Entry 6I9E (electron microscopy, 3.74 A resolution); this record covers chains A and F of the 14 polymer chains in the assembly.

# Chain A (and F)
Protein: Major head protein
Organism: Thermus virus P23-45
Notes: chain F of this document is another copy of the same molecule, construct and numbering; everything in this record applies to it too
UniProtKB: A7XXC2 (A7XXC2_9CAUD); numbering as in UniProt (aligned over 1-409)
Amino-acid sequence (409 residues; numbered 1 to 409; the number before each row is that of its first residue):
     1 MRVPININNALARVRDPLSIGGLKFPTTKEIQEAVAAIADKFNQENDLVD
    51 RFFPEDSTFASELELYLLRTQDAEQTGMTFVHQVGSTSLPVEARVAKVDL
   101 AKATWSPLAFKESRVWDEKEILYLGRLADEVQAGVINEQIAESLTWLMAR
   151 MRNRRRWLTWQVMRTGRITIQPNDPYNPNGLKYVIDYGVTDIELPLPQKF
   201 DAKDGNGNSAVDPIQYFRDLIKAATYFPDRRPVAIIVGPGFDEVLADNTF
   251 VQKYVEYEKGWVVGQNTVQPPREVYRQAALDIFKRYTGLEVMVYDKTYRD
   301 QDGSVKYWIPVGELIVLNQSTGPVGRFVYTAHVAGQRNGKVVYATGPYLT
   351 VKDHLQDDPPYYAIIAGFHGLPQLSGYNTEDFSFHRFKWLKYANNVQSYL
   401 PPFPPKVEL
What the authors report for this chain:
  - conformationally variable residues (order/disorder transition): M1 to L23, S398 to L409

# Interface between chain A and chain F
Residue-residue contacts (123; chain A residue first):
  M1(A) with D72(F); A73(F), hydrogen bond (backbone-backbone); R94(F); A96(F)
  R2(A) with D72(F)
  V3(A) with A96(F); V98(F), hydrophobic
  V14(A) with Y66(F); L100(F), hydrophobic
  R15(A) with Y66(F)
  T27(A) with E62(F)
  T28(A) with S61(F); E62(F)
  K29(A) with A60(F); E62(F); E64(F), salt bridge
  E30(A) with A60(F); E62(F), hydrogen bond (backbone-backbone); L63(F); E64(F), hydrogen bond (backbone-backbone)
  I31(A) with E64(F); Y66(F), hydrophobic
  Q32(A) with E64(F), hydrogen bond (backbone-backbone); L65(F); Y66(F), hydrogen bond (backbone-backbone)
  E33(A) with Y66(F)
  A34(A) with Y66(F), hydrogen bond (backbone-backbone); L67(F); L68(F), hydrogen bond (backbone-backbone)
  V35(A) with L68(F)
  A36(A) with L67(F); L68(F), hydrogen bond (backbone-backbone); R69(F); T70(F), hydrogen bond (backbone-backbone); T379(F)
  A37(A) with T70(F)
  I38(A) with R69(F); T70(F), hydrogen bond (backbone-backbone); Q71(F); D72(F)
  F42(A) with Y226(F), hydrophobic
  A109(A) with V81(F); H82(F), hydrogen bond (backbone-backbone)
  F110(A) with T79(F); F80(F); V81(F), hydrophobic; H82(F)
  K111(A) with T79(F); F80(F); H82(F), hydrogen bond (backbone-side chain); S86(F); S88(F)
  E112(A) with T79(F), hydrogen bond; F80(F); L89(F); V91(F)
  S113(A) with S88(F), hydrogen bond; L89(F), hydrogen bond (backbone-backbone); P90(F); V91(F), hydrogen bond (backbone-backbone)
  R114(A) with V91(F); E92(F), hydrogen bond (side chain-backbone)
  E142(A) with Q75(F), hydrogen bond; R94(F), salt bridge
  T145(A) with Q75(F)
  W146(A) with Q75(F); T76(F), hydrogen bond (side chain-backbone); V91(F), hydrophobic; R94(F)
  A149(A) with Q75(F)
  R150(A) with T76(F); G77(F); M78(F), hydrogen bond (side chain-backbone); T79(F); F80(F)
  M151(A) with T79(F), hydrogen bond (backbone-side chain)
  N153(A) with Q75(F); G77(F)
  R154(A) with M78(F), hydrogen bond; T79(F), hydrogen bond (side chain-backbone)
  W157(A) with M78(F), hydrophobic
  Y176(A) with T76(F); G77(F); M78(F); F80(F)
  N177(A) with V81(F)
  P178(A) with F80(F); L89(F), hydrophobic
  N179(A) with V81(F), hydrogen bond (side chain-backbone); L89(F)
  L181(A) with V81(F); H82(F)
  Y183(A) with Q83(F), hydrogen bond
  W261(A) with Y257(F)
  G264(A) with V262(F); Q265(F)
  Q265(A) with V262(F); Q265(F)
  N266(A) with N266(F)
  T267(A) with Y257(F)
  V268(A) with E256(F); W261(F)
  Q269(A) with Y257(F)
  P270(A) with Y257(F), hydrophobic
  P271(A) with Y254(F), hydrophobic; Y257(F)
  V274(A) with Y257(F)
  Y399(A) with K222(F), hydrogen bond (backbone-side chain)
  L400(A) with K222(F)
  P401(A) with K222(F); T225(F); Y226(F), hydrophobic
  P402(A) with A223(F); Y226(F)
  F403(A) with Y226(F), hydrophobic
  P404(A) with F227(F), hydrophobic
  V407(A) with Q71(F), hydrogen bond (backbone-side chain); E380(F)
  E408(A) with Q71(F); K97(F)
  L409(A) with R69(F); Q71(F), hydrogen bond (backbone-side chain); D99(F)
Interface residues without a listed pair, chain A (65 interface residues in all): I7, A10, L11, N43, D174, H369, P405
Interface residues without a listed pair, chain F (55 interface residues in all): E74, V84, T87, K253, G260, Y286

# Overview
Chain A and chain F form an interface of 65 and 55 residues respectively, with 28 hydrogen bonds and 2 salt
bridges. Among the polar pairs are K29(A)-E64(F), E142(A)-R94(F) and K111(A)-H82(F). The paper reports
conformational variability at M1(A) and S398(A).
Both chains are Major head protein (Thermus virus P23-45). Entry 6I9E (Thermophage P23-45 empty expanded
capsid) was determined by electron microscopy together with 6IBC and 6IBG from the same study.
